PDB entry 3ZLS | X-ray diffraction, 2.50 A resolution | chain A

== Chain A ==
Protein: Dual specificity mitogen-activated protein kinase kinase 1
Organism: Homo sapiens
Notes: EC 2.7.12.2
UniProt: Q02750 (MP2K1_HUMAN); numbering as in UniProt (aligned over 37-383)
Sequence (348 residues; each row starts with the number of its first residue):
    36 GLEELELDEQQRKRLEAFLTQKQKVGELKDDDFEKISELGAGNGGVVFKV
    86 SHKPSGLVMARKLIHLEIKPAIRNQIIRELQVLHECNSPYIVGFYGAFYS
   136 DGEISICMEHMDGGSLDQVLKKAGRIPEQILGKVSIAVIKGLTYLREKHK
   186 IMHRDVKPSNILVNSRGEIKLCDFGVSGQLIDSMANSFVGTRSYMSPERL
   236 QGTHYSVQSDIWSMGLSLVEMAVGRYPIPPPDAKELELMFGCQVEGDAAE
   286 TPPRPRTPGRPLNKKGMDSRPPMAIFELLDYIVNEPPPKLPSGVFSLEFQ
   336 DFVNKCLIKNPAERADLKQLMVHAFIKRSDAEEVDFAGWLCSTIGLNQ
Not modelled in the structure: 36-38, 278-306, 383
Differences from the reference sequence: expression tag (36); engineered mutation Asn298 (Ser in Q02750), Lys299 (Ser in Q02750), Lys300 (Tyr in Q02750)
Swiss-Prot annotation at these positions:
  - region: Glu270 to Pro307 (RAF1-binding)
  - active site: Asp190 (Proton acceptor)
  - binding site (ATP): Leu74 to Val82, Lys97, Met143 to Met146, Ser150 to Gln153, Lys192 to Asn195, Asp208
  - binding site (U0126): Lys97, Asp208 to Val211
  - binding site (K-252a): Glu144 to Met146, Ser194
  - modified residue: Ser218 (Phosphoserine), Ser222 (Phosphoserine), Thr286 (Phosphothreonine), Thr292 (Phosphothreonine)
Metal / ion sites: Na+: Asn78, Asn195, Asp208
Small-molecule neighbours: 92P (1H-pyrrolo[2,3-b]pyridine-3-carboxylic acid): Leu74, Val82, Ala95, Lys97, Val127, Met143, Glu144, His145, Met146, Gly149, Leu197, Cys207, Asp208

== Summary ==
Chain A binds compound 92P. The Na+ site is built by Asn78, Asn195 and Asp208. Curated annotation (UniProt)
lists active-site residue Asp190, 23 ATP-binding residues, 5 U0126-binding residues and 4 K-252a-binding
residues.
Chain A is Dual specificity mitogen-activated protein kinase kinase 1 (Homo sapiens); the structure, Crystal
structure of MEK1 in complex with fragment 6, was determined by X-ray diffraction, deposited together with
3ZLW, 3ZLX, 3ZLY and 3ZM4.
